5YC5 - chains A and B of the 3 polymer chains in the assembly; structure by X-ray diffraction, 2.71 A resolution.

[Chain A (and B)]
Molecule: Immunoglobulin gamma-1 heavy chain
Organism: Homo sapiens
Notes: fragment: Fc fragment; chain B of this document is another copy of the same molecule, construct and numbering; everything in this record applies to it too
UniProtKB: P0DOX5 (IGG1_HUMAN); residues 224-446 here correspond to UniProt positions 226-448 (UniProt number = residue number + 2)
Amino-acid sequence (223 residues; row label = number of the first residue in the row):
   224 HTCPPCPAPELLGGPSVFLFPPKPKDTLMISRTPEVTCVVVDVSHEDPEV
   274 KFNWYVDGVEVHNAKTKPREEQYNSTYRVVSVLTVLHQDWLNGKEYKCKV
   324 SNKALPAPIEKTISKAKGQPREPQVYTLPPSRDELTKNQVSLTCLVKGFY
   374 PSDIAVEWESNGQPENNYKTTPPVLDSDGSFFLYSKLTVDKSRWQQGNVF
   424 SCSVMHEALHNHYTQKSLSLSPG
Not modelled in the structure: 224-233, 445-446 (chain B: 224-231, 445-446)
Cystine bridges: C261-C321, C367-C425
Covalent attachments: glycan linked to N297
From the paper describing this entry:
  - post-translational modification sites: N297
  - binding site for beta-D-galactopyranose: K246 (citing earlier work)

[Interface between chain A and chain B]
Pairs across the interface (41):
  Q347(A) - K360(B)  hydrogen bond
  Y349(A) - S354(B)
  Y349(A) - D356(B)
  Y349(A) - E357(B)
  Y349(A) - K360(B)
  T350(A) - S354(B)
  L351(A) - P352(B)
  L351(A) - S354(B)
  L351(A) - T366(B)
  S354(A) - Y349(B)
  S354(A) - L351(B)
  D356(A) - Y349(B)
  D356(A) - K439(B)
  E357(A) - Y349(B)
  E357(A) - K370(B)
  K360(A) - Q347(B)  hydrogen bond
  K360(A) - Y349(B)
  S364(A) - L368(B)
  S364(A) - K370(B)
  T366(A) - L351(B)
  T366(A) - Y407(B)  hydrogen bond
  L368(A) - S364(B)
  L368(A) - K409(B)
  N390(A) - S400(B)
  K392(A) - L398(B)
  K392(A) - F405(B)
  T394(A) - T394(B)
  T394(A) - V397(B)
  V397(A) - T394(B)
  L398(A) - K392(B)
  D399(A) - K409(B)  salt bridge
  S400(A) - N390(B)  hydrogen bond
  F405(A) - K392(B)
  F405(A) - K409(B)
  Y407(A) - T366(B)  hydrogen bond
  Y407(A) - Y407(B)  hydrophobic
  Y407(A) - K409(B)
  K409(A) - D399(B)  salt bridge
  K409(A) - F405(B)
  K409(A) - Y407(B)
  K439(A) - D356(B)  salt bridge
Also at the interface, not in a pair above, chain A (26 interface residues in all): P352, P353, K370, P395
Also at the interface, not in a pair above, chain B (27 interface residues in all): T350, P353, P395, S408

[Overview]
26 residues of chain A and 27 residues of chain B are in contact; the contacts include 5 hydrogen bonds and 3
salt bridges. Polar contacts include D399(A)-K409(B), K439(A)-D356(B) and Q347(A)-K360(B). The paper reports a
binding site for beta-D-galactopyranose at K246(A); a modification site at N297(A).
Both chains are Immunoglobulin gamma-1 heavy chain (Homo sapiens). Entry 5YC5 (Crystal structure of human
IgG-Fc in complex with aglycan and optimized Fc gamma receptor IIIa) was determined by X-ray diffraction.
